PDB entry 1RGQ | X-ray diffraction, 2.90 A resolution | chains B and D of the 4 polymer chains in the assembly

[Chain B]
Name: NS3 Protease
Organism: Hepatitis C virus
Notes: EC 3.4.21.98
UniProtKB: P27958 (POLG_HCVH); residues 4-184 here correspond to UniProt positions 1026-1206 (UniProt number = residue number + 1022)
Sequence (200 residues; row label = number of the first residue in the row; numbers below 1 keep their minus sign (Met-7 is residue -7)):
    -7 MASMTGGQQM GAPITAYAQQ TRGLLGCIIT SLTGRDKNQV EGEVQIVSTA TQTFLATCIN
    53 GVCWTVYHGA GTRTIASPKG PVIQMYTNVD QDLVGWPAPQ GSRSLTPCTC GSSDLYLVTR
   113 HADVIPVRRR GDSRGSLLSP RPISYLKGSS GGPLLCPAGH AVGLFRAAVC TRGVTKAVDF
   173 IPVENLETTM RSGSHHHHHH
Not modelled in the structure: -7 to 0, 187-192
Differences from the reference sequence: expression tag (-7 to 3, 185-192); conflict Thr167 (Ala1190 in P27958)
Covalent attachments: compound AKP linked to Ser142
Ion coordination: Zn2+: Cys100, Cys102, Cys148
Small-molecule neighbours: AKP (N-(pyrazin-2-ylcarbonyl)leucylisoleucyl-n~1~-{1-[2-({1-carboxy-2-[4-(phosphonooxy)phenyl]ethyl}amino)-1,1-dihydroxy-2-oxoethyl]but-3-enyl}-3-cyclohexylalaninamide): Gln44, Thr45, Phe46, His60, Gly61, Asp84, Arg126, Ile135, Leu138, Lys139, Gly140, Ser141, Phe157, Arg158, Ala159, Ala160, Val161, Cys162, Asp171

[Chain D]
Name: NS4A peptide
UniProtKB: O39914 (O39914_9HEPC); residues 21-39 here correspond to UniProt positions 6-24 (UniProt number = residue number - 15)
Sequence (22 residues; each row starts with the number of its first residue):
    20 KGSVVIVGRI VLSGKPAIIP KK
Not modelled in the structure: 20, 38-41

[How chain B and chain D interact]
Contacting residue pairs - 9 pairs, chain B then chain D:
  Thr7(B) with Leu31(D), hydrogen bond (side chain-backbone); Ser32(D)
  Ala8(B) with Ser32(D)
  Tyr9(B) with Ser32(D); Gly33(D); Lys34(D); Pro35(D)
  Ala10(B) with Lys34(D)
  Gln11(B) with Ile37(D)

[Overview]
5 residues of chain B and 6 residues of chain D are in contact, with 1 hydrogen bond. The hydrogen-bonded pair
is Thr7(B)-Leu31(D). Compound AKP is covalently linked to Ser142(B). Cys100(B), Cys102(B) and Cys148(B)
coordinate Zn2+.
Chain B is NS3 Protease (Hepatitis C virus) and chain D is NS4A peptide; the structure, M9A HCV Protease
complex with pentapeptide keto-amide inhibitor, was determined by X-ray diffraction.
